7RNF - chains A and D of the 6 polymer chains in the assembly; structure by X-ray diffraction, 2.11 A resolution.

== Chain A ==
Name: Caspase-3 subunit p17
From: Homo sapiens
UniProt: P42574 (CASP3_HUMAN); numbering as in UniProt (aligned over 34-174)
Sequence (141 residues; row label = number of the first residue in the row):
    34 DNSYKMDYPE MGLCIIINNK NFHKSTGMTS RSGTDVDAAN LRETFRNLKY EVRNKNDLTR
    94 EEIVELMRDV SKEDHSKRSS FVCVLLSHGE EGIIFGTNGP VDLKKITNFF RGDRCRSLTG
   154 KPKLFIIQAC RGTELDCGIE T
Disordered / not traced: 174
UniProt features mapped onto this chain:
  - active site: H121, C163
  - modified residue: C163 (S-nitrosocysteine)
Reported in the primary citation:
  - binding site for Ac-VDKVD-CHO: R64, Q161, C163

== Chain D ==
Name: Caspase-3 subunit p12
From: Homo sapiens
UniProt: P42574 (CASP3_HUMAN); residue numbers follow UniProt; this construct covers 184-277
Sequence (95 residues; each row starts with the number of its first residue):
   184 CHKIPVEADF LYAYSTAPGY YSWRNSKDGS WFIQSLCAML KQYADKLEFM HILTRVNRKV
   244 ATEFESFSFD ATFHAKKQIP CIVSMLTKEL YFYHH
Disordered / not traced: 184-185, 278
Sequence notes: expression tag (278)
UniProt features mapped onto this chain:
  - modified residue: R207 (Microbial infection: ADP-riboxanated arginine)
  - mutagenesis: R207 (R207A: Abolished ADP-riboxanation by C.violaceum CopC)
Reported in the primary citation:
  - binding site for Ac-VDKVD-CHO: R207, F250

== Interface between chain A and chain D ==
Pairs across the interface - 12 pairs, chain A then chain D:
  D34(A) - R241(D)  salt bridge
  N35(A) - R238(D)  hydrogen bond
  N35(A) - R241(D)  hydrogen bond
  D169(A) - P188(D)
  D169(A) - V189(D)  hydrogen bond (side chain-backbone)
  D169(A) - E190(D)  hydrogen bond (side chain-backbone)
  C170(A) - K186(D)  hydrogen bond (backbone-side chain)
  G171(A) - I187(D)
  G171(A) - V189(D)
  I172(A) - K186(D)
  I172(A) - I187(D)  hydrogen bond (backbone-backbone)
  E173(A) - K186(D)
Interface residues without a listed pair, chain A (8 interface residues in all): R144
Interface residues without a listed pair, chain D (8 interface residues in all): Y203

== In short ==
The chain A/chain D interface involves 8 residues from each chain; the contacts include 6 hydrogen bonds and 1
salt bridge. Among the polar pairs are D34(A)-R241(D), N35(A)-R238(D) and N35(A)-R241(D). The paper reports a
binding site for Ac-VDKVD-CHO at R64(A), Q161(A) and R207(D) among others.
Here chain A is Caspase-3 subunit p17 and chain D is Caspase-3 subunit p12, both from Homo sapiens. Entry 7RNF
(Crystal structure of caspase-3 with inhibitor Ac-VDKVD-CHO) was determined by X-ray diffraction, deposited
together with 7RN7, 7RN8, 7RN9, 7RNB, 7RND, 7RNE and 7SEO.
